Entry 3PV5 (X-ray diffraction, 2.40 A resolution); this record covers chains A and C of the 4 polymer chains in the assembly.

# Chain A (and C)
Molecule: DegQ
From: Legionella fallonii
Notes: engineered mutation(s): N189G, P190G; chain C of this document is another copy of the same molecule, construct and numbering; everything in this record applies to it too
Sequence (451 residues; row label = number of the first residue in the row; numbers below 1 keep their minus sign (Met-11 is residue -11)):
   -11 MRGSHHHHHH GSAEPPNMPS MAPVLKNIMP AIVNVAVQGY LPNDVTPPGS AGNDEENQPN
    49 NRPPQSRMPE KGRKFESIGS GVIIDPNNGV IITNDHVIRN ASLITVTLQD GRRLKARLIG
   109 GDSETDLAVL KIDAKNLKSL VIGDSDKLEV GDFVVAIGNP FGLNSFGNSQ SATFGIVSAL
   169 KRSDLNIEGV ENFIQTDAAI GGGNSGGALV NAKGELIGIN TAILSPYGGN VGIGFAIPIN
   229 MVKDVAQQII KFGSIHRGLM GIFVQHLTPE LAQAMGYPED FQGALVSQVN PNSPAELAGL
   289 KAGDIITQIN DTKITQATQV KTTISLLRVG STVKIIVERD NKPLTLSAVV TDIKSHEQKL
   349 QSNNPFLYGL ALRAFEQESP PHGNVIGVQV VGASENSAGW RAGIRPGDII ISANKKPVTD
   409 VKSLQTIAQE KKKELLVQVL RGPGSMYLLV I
Unresolved in the structure: -11 to 5, 30-60, 172-177, 213-217 (chain C: -11 to 5, 31-61, 153-157, 171-179, 212-216)

# How chain A and chain C interact
Contacting residue pairs (32; chain A residue first):
  Glu364(A) - Arg361(C)
  Gln365(A) - Leu360(C)
  Gln365(A) - Arg361(C)
  Gln365(A) - Val379(C)
  Glu366(A) - Ala359(C)
  Glu366(A) - Leu360(C)  hydrogen bond (backbone-backbone)
  Glu366(A) - Gln413(C)  hydrogen bond
  Pro368(A) - Leu358(C)
  Pro369(A) - Pro279(C)
  His370(A) - Gln276(C)
  His370(A) - Pro279(C)
  Lys403(A) - Met263(C)
  Glu422(A) - Ala262(C)
  Leu424(A) - Leu259(C)  hydrophobic
  Leu424(A) - Met263(C)  hydrophobic
  Gln426(A) - Ser275(C)
  Gln426(A) - Ala290(C)
  Pro431(A) - Phe251(C)
  Pro431(A) - Gln276(C)  hydrogen bond (backbone-side chain)
  Gly432(A) - Phe251(C)
  Gly432(A) - Gln276(C)
  Ser433(A) - Ser275(C)  hydrogen bond (backbone-side chain)
  Ser433(A) - Gln276(C)  hydrogen bond
  Met434(A) - Gln253(C)
  Tyr435(A) - Gln253(C)  hydrogen bond (backbone-side chain)
  Tyr435(A) - Leu273(C)  hydrophobic
  Tyr435(A) - Val274(C)
  Tyr435(A) - Ser275(C)
  Tyr435(A) - Ala290(C)
  Tyr435(A) - Gly291(C)  hydrogen bond (side chain-backbone)
  Leu437(A) - Glu258(C)
  Leu437(A) - Leu259(C)  hydrophobic
Also at the interface, not in a pair above, chain A (18 interface residues in all): Gly371, Ile439
Also at the interface, not in a pair above, chain C (22 interface residues in all): Asn278, Gly357, Val409

# Summary
The interface between chain A and chain C involves 18 residues on one side and 22 on the other, with 7
hydrogen bonds. Among the polar pairs are Glu366(A)-Gln413(C), Pro431(A)-Gln276(C) and Ser433(A)-Ser275(C).
Both chains are DegQ (Legionella fallonii). Entry 3PV5 (Structure of Legionella fallonii DegQ (N189G/P190G
variant)) was determined by X-ray diffraction, deposited together with 3PV2, 3PV3 and 3PV4.
